Entry 7H2P (X-ray diffraction, 1.45 A resolution); this record covers chains A and B.

[Chain A]
Molecule: Serine protease subunit NS2B
Organism: Zika virus
Reference sequence: Q32ZE1 (POLG_ZIKV); residues 46-89 here correspond to UniProt positions 1414-1457 (UniProt number = residue number + 1368)
Sequence (46 residues; each row starts with the number of its first residue):
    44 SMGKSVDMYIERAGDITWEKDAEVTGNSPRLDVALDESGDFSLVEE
Disordered / not traced: 44-49, 89
Construct notes: expression tag (44-45)
Residues lining bound ligands: A1AKA ((8S)-3-methyl-4,5,6,7-tetrahydropyrazolo[1,5-a]pyrazine): Ser81, Gly82, Asp83

[Chain B]
Molecule: Serine protease NS3
Organism: Zika virus
Notes: EC 3.4.21.91, 3.6.1.15, 3.6.4.13
Reference sequence: Q32ZE1 (POLG_ZIKV); residues 11-177 here correspond to UniProt positions 1509-1675 (UniProt number = residue number + 1498)
Sequence (168 residues; row label = number of the first residue in the row):
    10 MKEVKKGETTDGVYRVMTRRLLGSTQVGVGVMQEGVFHTMWHVTKGAALR
    60 SGEGRLDPYWGDVKQDLVSYCGPWKLDAAWDGLSEVQLLAVPPGERAKNI
   110 QTLPGIFKTKDGDIGAVALDYPAGTSGSPILDKCGRVIGLYGNGVVIKNG
   160 SYVSAITQGKREEETPVE
Disordered / not traced: 10-15, 172-177
Construct notes: initiating methionine (10); conflict Lys107 (Arg1605 in Q32ZE1)
Residues lining bound ligands:
  - A1AKA ((8S)-3-methyl-4,5,6,7-tetrahydropyrazolo[1,5-a]pyrazine), molecule 1: His51, Lys54, Asp75, Gly151, Asn152
  - A1AKA, molecule 2: Asp129, Tyr130, Pro131, Ala132, Ser135, Tyr150, Gly151, Tyr161

[Interface between chain A and chain B]
Residue-residue contacts (100; chain A residue first):
  Asp50(A) - Met26(B)
  Asp50(A) - Thr27(B)
  Asp50(A) - Arg28(B)
  Asp50(A) - Arg59(B)  salt bridge
  Met51(A) - Met26(B)
  Met51(A) - Val36(B)  hydrophobic
  Met51(A) - Val52(B)
  Met51(A) - Thr53(B)
  Met51(A) - Leu58(B)
  Met51(A) - Arg59(B)  hydrogen bond (backbone-backbone)
  Tyr52(A) - Arg24(B)
  Tyr52(A) - Val25(B)
  Tyr52(A) - Met26(B)  hydrogen bond (backbone-backbone)
  Tyr52(A) - Arg28(B)  hydrogen bond
  Tyr52(A) - Ser33(B)  hydrogen bond
  Tyr52(A) - Arg59(B)
  Ile53(A) - Tyr23(B)  hydrophobic
  Ile53(A) - Arg24(B)
  Ile53(A) - Met41(B)  hydrophobic
  Ile53(A) - Phe46(B)  hydrophobic
  Ile53(A) - Arg59(B)  hydrogen bond (backbone-backbone)
  Ile53(A) - Ser60(B)
  Ile53(A) - Leu65(B)  hydrophobic
  Glu54(A) - Tyr23(B)
  Glu54(A) - Arg24(B)  hydrogen bond (backbone-backbone)
  Arg55(A) - Glu17(B)
  Arg55(A) - Thr19(B)
  Arg55(A) - Asp20(B)  hydrogen bond (side chain-backbone)
  Arg55(A) - Gly21(B)
  Arg55(A) - Val22(B)
  Arg55(A) - Tyr23(B)
  Ala56(A) - Val22(B)  hydrogen bond (backbone-backbone)
  Ala56(A) - Val100(B)  hydrophobic
  Ala56(A) - Ala106(B)
  Gly57(A) - Gly21(B)
  Gly57(A) - Val22(B)  hydrogen bond (backbone-backbone)
  Asp58(A) - Leu98(B)
  Ile59(A) - Gly21(B)
  Ile59(A) - Val22(B)
  Ile59(A) - Val40(B)  hydrophobic
  Ile59(A) - Leu98(B)  hydrophobic
  Ile59(A) - Leu140(B)  hydrophobic
  Ile59(A) - Gly144(B)
  Ile59(A) - Val146(B)  hydrophobic
  Thr60(A) - Asn108(B)  hydrogen bond (backbone-side chain)
  Thr60(A) - Leu140(B)
  Trp61(A) - Glu94(B)
  Trp61(A) - Val95(B)
  Trp61(A) - Gln96(B)
  Trp61(A) - Gln110(B)
  Trp61(A) - Leu140(B)
  Trp61(A) - Asp141(B)
  Trp61(A) - Lys142(B)
  Glu62(A) - Gln96(B)  hydrogen bond (backbone-side chain)
  Glu62(A) - Asn108(B)
  Ala65(A) - Gln96(B)
  Ala65(A) - Asn108(B)
  Glu66(A) - Asn108(B)
  Glu66(A) - Ile109(B)
  Glu66(A) - Gln110(B)  hydrogen bond (backbone-backbone)
  Val67(A) - Glu94(B)
  Val67(A) - Gln110(B)
  Thr68(A) - Ile109(B)
  Thr68(A) - Gln110(B)  hydrogen bond (backbone-backbone)
  Thr68(A) - Thr111(B)  hydrogen bond (backbone-side chain)
  Thr68(A) - Leu128(B)
  Gly69(A) - Thr111(B)
  Gly69(A) - Ala127(B)
  Asn70(A) - Leu112(B)
  Asn70(A) - Ala127(B)
  Ser71(A) - Leu112(B)  hydrogen bond (side chain-backbone)
  Ser71(A) - Pro113(B)
  Ser71(A) - Gly114(B)
  Pro72(A) - Gly114(B)
  Pro72(A) - Ile115(B)  hydrogen bond (backbone-backbone)
  Pro72(A) - Ala127(B)
  Pro72(A) - Val162(B)  hydrophobic
  Arg73(A) - Ile115(B)
  Arg73(A) - Lys117(B)
  Leu74(A) - Ile115(B)  hydrogen bond (backbone-backbone)
  Leu74(A) - Phe116(B)
  Leu74(A) - Lys117(B)  hydrogen bond (backbone-backbone)
  Leu74(A) - Ile156(B)  hydrophobic
  Asp75(A) - Lys117(B)
  Val76(A) - Phe116(B)  hydrophobic
  Val76(A) - Lys117(B)  hydrogen bond (backbone-backbone)
  Val76(A) - Thr118(B)
  Leu78(A) - Lys73(B)
  Asp79(A) - Lys73(B)
  Glu80(A) - Lys73(B)
  Ser81(A) - Val72(B)
  Gly82(A) - Val72(B)
  Gly82(A) - Lys73(B)
  Gly82(A) - Asn152(B)  hydrogen bond (backbone-side chain)
  Phe84(A) - Phe116(B)  hydrophobic
  Phe84(A) - Asn152(B)
  Phe84(A) - Gly153(B)
  Phe84(A) - Val154(B)
  Phe84(A) - Ala164(B)  hydrophobic
  Leu86(A) - Ile156(B)  hydrophobic
Also at the interface, not in a pair above, chain A (34 interface residues in all): Ser85, Glu88
Also at the interface, not in a pair above, chain B (60 interface residues in all): Ala57, Lys107, Ile123, Pro138, Val155, Lys157

[In short]
34 residues of chain A and 60 residues of chain B are in contact; the contacts include 20 hydrogen bonds and 1
salt bridge. Polar pairs include Asp50(A)-Arg59(B), Tyr52(A)-Arg28(B) and Tyr52(A)-Ser33(B). One compound
A1AKA molecule is bound between chain A and chain B.
Chain A is Serine protease subunit NS2B and chain B is Serine protease NS3, both from Zika virus; the
structure, PanDDA analysis group deposition -- Crystal Structure of ZIKV NS2B-NS3 protease in complex with
Z2509342103, was determined by X-ray diffraction.
